PDB entry 6W69 | X-ray diffraction, 2.50 A resolution | chain A

== Chain A ==
Molecule: Kelch-like ECH-associated protein 1
Organism: Homo sapiens
Notes: fragment: BTB domain
Reference sequence: Q14145 (KEAP1_HUMAN); residue numbers follow UniProt; this construct covers 48-180
Sequence (134 residues; numbered 47 to 180; the number before each row is that of its first residue):
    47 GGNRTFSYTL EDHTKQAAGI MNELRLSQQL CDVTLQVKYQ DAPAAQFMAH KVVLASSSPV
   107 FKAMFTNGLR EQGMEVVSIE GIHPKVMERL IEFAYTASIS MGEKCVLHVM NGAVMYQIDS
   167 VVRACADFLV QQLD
Disordered / not traced: 47-50, 180
Construct notes: expression tag (47); engineered mutation Ala64 (Phe in Q14145), Ala172 (Ser in Q14145)
Swiss-Prot annotation at these positions:
  - site: Cys151 (Sensor for electrophilic agents)
  - modified residue: Cys151 (S-(2,3-dicarboxypropyl)cysteine)
  - cross-link: Arg135 (N5-[4-(S-L-cysteinyl)-5-methyl-1H-imidazol-2-yl]-L-ornithine (Arg-Cys) (interchain with C-151 in KEAP1)), Cys151 (N5-[4-(S-L-cysteinyl)-5-methyl-1H-imidazol-2-yl]-L-ornithine (Cys-Arg) (interchain with R-135 in KEAP1))
  - natural variant: Val167 (V167F: In a lung adenocarcinoma patient)
  - mutagenesis: Val123 to Gly127 (Abolished interaction with NFE2L2/NRF2; when associated with 161-A-A-162), Ile125 to Gly127 (Increases ubiquitination and proteolytic degradation), Arg135 (R135A: Reduced formation of a high-molecular mass KEAP1 molecule when methylglyoxal accumulates), Cys151 (C151S/N/D/L: Substitution with a small side chain that prevents covalent modification by an electrophile ...), Met161 to Tyr162 (Abolished interaction with NFE2L2/NRF2; when associated with 123-A--A-127), Tyr162 to Ile164 (Increases ubiquitination and proteolytic degradation)

== Overview ==
Curated annotation (UniProt) lists 11 mutagenesis sites.
Chain A is Kelch-like ECH-associated protein 1 (Homo sapiens); the structure, The structure of F64, S172A
Keap1-BTB domain, was determined by X-ray diffraction, deposited together with 6W66, 6W67 and 6W68.
